5J0X - chains A and T of the 4 polymer chains in the assembly; structure by X-ray diffraction, 2.00 A resolution.

Chain A:
Name: DNA polymerase beta
Organism: Homo sapiens
Notes: EC 2.7.7.7, 4.2.99.-
UniProt: P06746 (DPOLB_HUMAN); residues 1-335 here = UniProt positions 1-335
Chain sequence (335 residues; row label = number of the first residue in the row):
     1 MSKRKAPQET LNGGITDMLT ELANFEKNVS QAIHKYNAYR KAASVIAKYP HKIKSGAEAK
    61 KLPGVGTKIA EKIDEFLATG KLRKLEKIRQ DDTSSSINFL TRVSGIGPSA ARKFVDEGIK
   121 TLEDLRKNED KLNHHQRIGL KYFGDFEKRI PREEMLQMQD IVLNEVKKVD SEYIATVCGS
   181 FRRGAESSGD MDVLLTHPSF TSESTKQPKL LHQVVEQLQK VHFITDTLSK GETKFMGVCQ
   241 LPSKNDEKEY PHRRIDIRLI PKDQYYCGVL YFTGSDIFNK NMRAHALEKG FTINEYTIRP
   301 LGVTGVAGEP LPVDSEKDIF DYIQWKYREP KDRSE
Not modelled in the structure: 1-5, 206-207
Bound ions: Na+ site 1: Ser30, Ser171; Na+ site 2: Lys60, Leu62, Val65 (shared with 1 residue of chain D); Na+ site 3: Thr101, Val103, Ile106 (shared with 1 residue of chain P); Na+ site 4 near Thr101 (its only coordinating residue here)
Curated features (UniProtKB/Swiss-Prot):
  - region: Arg183 to Asp192 (DNA-binding)
  - active site: Lys72 (Nucleophile)
  - binding site (K(+)): Lys60, Leu62, Val65, Thr101, Val103, Ile106
  - binding site (Na(+)): Lys60, Leu62, Val65, Thr101, Val103, Ile106
  - binding site (dATP): Arg149, Ser180, Arg183, Gly189, Asp190
  - binding site (dCTP): Arg149, Ser180, Arg183, Gly189, Asp190
  - binding site (dGTP): Arg149, Ser180, Arg183, Gly189, Asp190, Asp192
  - binding site (dTTP): Arg149, Ser180, Arg183, Gly189, Asp190
  - binding site (Mg(2+)): Asp190, Asp192, Asp256
  - modified residue: Lys72 (N6-acetyllysine), Arg83 (Omega-N-methylarginine), Arg152 (Omega-N-methylarginine)
  - cross-link (Glycyl lysine isopeptide (Lys-Gly)): Lys41 (interchain with G-Cter in ubiquitin), Lys61 (interchain with G-Cter in ubiquitin), Lys81 (interchain with G-Cter in ubiquitin)
  - natural variant: Leu22 (L22P: Found in a gastric cancer sample; uncertain significance), Tyr39 (Y39C: Found in a gastric cancer sample; uncertain significance), Gly118 (G118V: Decreased DNA-directed DNA polymerase activity), Arg137 (R137Q: Decreased function in base-excision repair), Arg149 (R149I: Decreased DNA-directed DNA polymerase activity), Asp160 (D160N: Found in a gastric cancer sample; uncertain significance), Cys239 (C239R: Found in a gastric cancer sample; uncertain significance), Lys289 (K289M: Found in a colon cancer sample; uncertain significance), Asn294 (N294D: Found in a gastric cancer sample; uncertain significance), Glu295 (E295K: Found in a gastric cancer sample; uncertain significance)
  - mutagenesis: Phe25 (F25W: No effect on 5'-dRP lyase activity. Decreased ssDNA binding), His34 (H34G: Decreased 5'-dRP lyase activity. Decreased ssDNA binding), Lys35 (K35A: Decreased 5'-dRP lyase activity. Decreased ssDNA binding. Loss of 5'-dRP lyase activity; when associated with A-68 and A-72. Decreased ssDNA binding; when associated with A-68 and A-72 ...), Tyr39 (Y39F: No effect on 5'-dRP lyase activity; Y39Q: Abolishes DNA polymerase and 5'-dRP lyase activity), Lys41 (K41R: Abolishes ubiquitination; when associated with R-61 and R-81), Lys60 (K60A: Decreased 5'-dRP lyase activity. Decreased ssDNA binding), Lys61 (K61R: Abolishes ubiquitination; when associated with R-41 and R-81), Lys68 (K68A: No effect on 5'-dRP lyase activity. Decreased ssDNA binding. Loss of 5'-dRP lyase activity; when associated with A-35 and A-72. Decreased ssDNA binding; when associated with A-35 and A-72 ...), Glu71 (E71Q: No effect on 5'-dRP lyase activity. No effect on structure shown by circular dichroism. No effect on ssDNA binding), Lys72 (K72A: Severely reduced 5'-dRP lyase activity. Does not affect ssDNA binding. Loss of 5'-dRP lyase activity; when associated with A-35 and A-68. Decreased ssDNA binding ...), Glu75 (E75A: Slightly decreased 5'-dRP lyase activity. Decreased ssDNA binding. No effect on structure shown by circular dichroism), Lys81 (K81R: Abolishes ubiquitination; when associated with R-41 and R-61), 5 further mutagenesis entries in UniProt

Chain T:
Molecule: Template Strand
Sequence (16 nucleotides; each row starts with the number of its first residue):
     1 CCGACATCGC ATCAGC

Interface between chain A and chain T:
Pairs across the interface - 16 pairs, chain A then chain T:
  His34(A) with DC5(T), stacking on the base
  Asn133(A) with DT12(T), phosphate contact
  His134(A) with DT12(T), phosphate contact
  Leu228(A) with DA11(T), sugar contact
  Ser229(A) with DC10(T), phosphate contact; DA11(T), sugar contact
  Lys230(A) with DC10(T), hydrogen bond to the phosphate; DA11(T), hydrogen bond to the phosphate
  Gly231(A) with DC10(T), phosphate contact
  Glu232(A) with DC10(T), hydrogen bond to the phosphate
  Thr233(A) with DG9(T), hydrogen bond to the phosphate; DC10(T), hydrogen bond to the phosphate
  Lys234(A) with DG9(T), phosphate contact; DC10(T), hydrogen bond to the phosphate
  Tyr271(A) with DA6(T), base contact
  Tyr296(A) with DC8(T), sugar contact

Summary:
Chain A and chain T form an interface of 12 and 7 residues respectively; the contacts include 6 hydrogen bonds
and 1 aromatic stacking contact. Polar contacts include Lys230(A)-DC10(T), Lys230(A)-DA11(T) and
Glu232(A)-DC10(T).
Here chain A is DNA polymerase beta (Homo sapiens) and chain T is Template Strand. Entry 5J0X (Binary complex
crystal structure of DNA polymerase Beta with T:G mismatch at the primer terminus) was determined by X-ray
diffraction, deposited together with 5J0O, 5J0P, 5J0Q, 5J0R, 5J0S, 5J0T and 16 further entries.
